Entry 4J8N (X-ray diffraction, 3.13 A resolution); this record covers chains A and C of the 4 polymer chains in the assembly.

Chain A (and C):
Molecule: Aurora kinase A
From: Homo sapiens
Notes: EC 2.7.11.1; chain C of this document is another copy of the same molecule, construct and numbering; everything in this record applies to it too
Reference sequence: O14965 (AURKA_HUMAN); residues 123-401 here = UniProt positions 123-401
Sequence (279 residues; row label = number of the first residue in the row):
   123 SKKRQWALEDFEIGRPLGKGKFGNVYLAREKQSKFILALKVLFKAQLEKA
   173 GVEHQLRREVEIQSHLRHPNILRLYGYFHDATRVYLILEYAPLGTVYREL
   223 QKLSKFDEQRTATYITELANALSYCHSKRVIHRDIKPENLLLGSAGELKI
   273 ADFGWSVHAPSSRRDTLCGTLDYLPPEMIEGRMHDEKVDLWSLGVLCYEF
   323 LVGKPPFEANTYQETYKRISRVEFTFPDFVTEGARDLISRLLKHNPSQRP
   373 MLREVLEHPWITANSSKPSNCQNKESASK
Not modelled in the structure: 123-124, 391-401
Construct notes: conflict Asp287 (Thr in O14965)
Swiss-Prot annotation at these positions:
  - region: His280 to Arg286, Thr288 to Leu293 (Activation segment)
  - active site: Asp256 (Proton acceptor)
  - binding site (ATP): Lys143, Lys162, Glu211 to Ala213, Glu260, Asn261, Asp274
  - modified residue: Thr288 (Phosphothreonine), Ser342 (Phosphoserine)
  - cross-link: Lys258 (Glycyl lysine isopeptide (Lys-Gly) (interchain with G-Cter in SUMO2))
Reported in the primary citation:
  - post-translational modification sites: Thr288

Chain A / chain C interface:
Residue-residue contacts - 20 pairs, chain A then chain C:
  Arg343(A) with Arg137(C), hydrogen bond (backbone-side chain); Pro214(C); Leu215(C); Ser266(C), hydrogen bond (side chain-backbone)
  Val344(A) with Arg137(C), hydrogen bond (backbone-side chain)
  Glu345(A) with Leu149(C); Tyr212(C), hydrogen bond
  Phe346(A) with Gly136(C); Arg137(C)
  Thr347(A) with Glu134(C); Ile135(C); Gly136(C); Arg151(C)
  Phe348(A) with Glu134(C); Ile135(C), hydrogen bond (backbone-backbone)
  Pro349(A) with Glu134(C)
  Asp350(A) with Phe133(C); Lys153(C), salt bridge
  Arg357(A) with Ile135(C)
  Ser361(A) with Pro138(C)
Other interface residues (no listed pair), chain C (14 interface residues in all): Ala150

In short:
The interface between chain A and chain C involves 10 residues on one side and 14 on the other; the contacts
include 5 hydrogen bonds and 1 salt bridge. Polar pairs include Asp350(A)-Lys153(C), Arg343(A)-Arg137(C) and
Arg343(A)-Ser266(C). From the paper: a modification site at Thr288(A).
Chain A and chain C are both Aurora kinase A (Homo sapiens); the structure, Aurora A Kinase Apo, was
determined by X-ray diffraction (same publication as 4J8M).
